8TEW - chains A and F of the 27 polymer chains in the assembly; structure by electron microscopy, 3.02 A resolution.

# Chain A
Protein: Large tegument protein deneddylase
Source organism: Human herpesvirus 5 strain AD169
Notes: EC 3.4.19.12, 3.4.22.-
UniProtKB: P16785 (LTP_HCMVA); residue numbers follow UniProt; this construct covers 1-2241
Sequence (2241 residues; row label = number of the first residue in the row):
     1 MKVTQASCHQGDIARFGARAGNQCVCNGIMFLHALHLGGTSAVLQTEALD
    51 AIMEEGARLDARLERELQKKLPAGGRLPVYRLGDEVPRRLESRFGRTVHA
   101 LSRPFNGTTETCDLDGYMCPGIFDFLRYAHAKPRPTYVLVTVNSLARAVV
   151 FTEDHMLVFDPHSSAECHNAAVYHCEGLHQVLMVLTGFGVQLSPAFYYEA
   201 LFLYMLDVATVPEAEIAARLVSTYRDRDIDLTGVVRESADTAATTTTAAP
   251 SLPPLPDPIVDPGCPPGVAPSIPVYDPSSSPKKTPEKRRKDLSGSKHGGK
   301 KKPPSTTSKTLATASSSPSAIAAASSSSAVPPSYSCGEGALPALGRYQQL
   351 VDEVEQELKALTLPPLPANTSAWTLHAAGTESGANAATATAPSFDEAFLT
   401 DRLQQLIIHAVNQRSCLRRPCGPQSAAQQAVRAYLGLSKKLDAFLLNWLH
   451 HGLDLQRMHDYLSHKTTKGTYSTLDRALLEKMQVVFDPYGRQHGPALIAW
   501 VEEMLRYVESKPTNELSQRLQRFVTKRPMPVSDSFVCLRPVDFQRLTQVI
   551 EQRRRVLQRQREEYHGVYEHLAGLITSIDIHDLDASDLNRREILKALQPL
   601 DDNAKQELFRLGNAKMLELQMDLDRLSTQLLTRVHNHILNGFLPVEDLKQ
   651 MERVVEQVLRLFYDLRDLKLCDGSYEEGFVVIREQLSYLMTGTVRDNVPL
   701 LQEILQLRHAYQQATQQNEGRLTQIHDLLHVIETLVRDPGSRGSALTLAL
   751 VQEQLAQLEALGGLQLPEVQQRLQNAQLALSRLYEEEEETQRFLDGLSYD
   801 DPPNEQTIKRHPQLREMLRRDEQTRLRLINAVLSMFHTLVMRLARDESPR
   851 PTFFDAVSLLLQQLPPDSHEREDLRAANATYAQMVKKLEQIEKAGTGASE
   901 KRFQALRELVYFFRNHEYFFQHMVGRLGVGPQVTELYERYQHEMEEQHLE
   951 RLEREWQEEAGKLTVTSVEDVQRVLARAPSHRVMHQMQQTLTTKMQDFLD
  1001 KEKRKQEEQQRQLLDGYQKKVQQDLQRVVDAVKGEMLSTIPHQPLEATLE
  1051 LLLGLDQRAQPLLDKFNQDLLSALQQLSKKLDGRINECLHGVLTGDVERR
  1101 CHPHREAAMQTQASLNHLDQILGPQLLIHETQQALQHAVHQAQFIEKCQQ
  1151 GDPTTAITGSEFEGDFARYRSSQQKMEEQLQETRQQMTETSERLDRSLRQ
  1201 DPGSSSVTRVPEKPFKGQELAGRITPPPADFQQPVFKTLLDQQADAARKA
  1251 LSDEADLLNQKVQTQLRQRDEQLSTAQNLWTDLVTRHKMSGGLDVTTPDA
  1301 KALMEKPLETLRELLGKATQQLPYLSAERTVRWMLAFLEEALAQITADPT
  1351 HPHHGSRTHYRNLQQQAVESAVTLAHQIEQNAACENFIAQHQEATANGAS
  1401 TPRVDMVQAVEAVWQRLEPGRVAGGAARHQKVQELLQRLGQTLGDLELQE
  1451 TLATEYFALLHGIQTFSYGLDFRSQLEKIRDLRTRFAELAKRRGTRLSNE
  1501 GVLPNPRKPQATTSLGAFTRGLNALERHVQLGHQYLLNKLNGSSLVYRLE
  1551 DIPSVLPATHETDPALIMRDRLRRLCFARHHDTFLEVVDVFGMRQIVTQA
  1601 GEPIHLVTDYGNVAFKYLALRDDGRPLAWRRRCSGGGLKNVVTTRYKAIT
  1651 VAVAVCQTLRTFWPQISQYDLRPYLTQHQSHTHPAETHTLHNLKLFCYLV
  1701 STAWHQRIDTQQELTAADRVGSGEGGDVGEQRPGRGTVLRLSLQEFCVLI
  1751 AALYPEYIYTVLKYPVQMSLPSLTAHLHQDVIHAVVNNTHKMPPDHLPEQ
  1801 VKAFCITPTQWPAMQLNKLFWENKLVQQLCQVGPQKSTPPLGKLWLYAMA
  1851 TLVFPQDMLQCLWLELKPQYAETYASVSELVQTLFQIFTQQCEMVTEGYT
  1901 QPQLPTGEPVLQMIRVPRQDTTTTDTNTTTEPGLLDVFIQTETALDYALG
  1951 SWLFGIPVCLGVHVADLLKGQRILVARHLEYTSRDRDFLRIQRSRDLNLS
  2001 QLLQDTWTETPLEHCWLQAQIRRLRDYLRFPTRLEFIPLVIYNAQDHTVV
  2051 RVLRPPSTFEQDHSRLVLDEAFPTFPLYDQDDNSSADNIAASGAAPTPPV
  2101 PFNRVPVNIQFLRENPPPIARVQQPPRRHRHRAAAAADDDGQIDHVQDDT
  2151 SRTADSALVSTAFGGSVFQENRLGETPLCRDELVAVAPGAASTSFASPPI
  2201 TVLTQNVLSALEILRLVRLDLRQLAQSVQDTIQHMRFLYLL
Not modelled in the structure: 1-2198
Curated features (UniProtKB/Swiss-Prot):
  - region: Ser327 to Pro331 (Interaction with inner tegument protein)
  - active site: Cys24, Asp160, His162

# Chain F
Protein: Capsid vertex component 2
Source organism: Human herpesvirus 5 strain AD169
UniProtKB: P16726 (CVC2_HCMVA); residues 1-642 here = UniProt positions 1-642
Sequence (642 residues; row label = number of the first residue in the row):
     1 MSLLHTFWRLPVAVFFEPHEENVLRCPERVLRRLLEDAAVTMRGGGWRED
    51 VLMDRVRKRYLRQELRDLGHRVQTYCEDLEGRVSEAEALLNQQCELDEGP
   101 SPRTLLQPPCRPRSSSPGTGVAGASAVPHGLYSRHDAITGPAAAPSDVVA
   151 PSDAVAASAAAGASSTWLAQCAERPLPGNVPSYFGITQNDPFIRFHTDFR
   201 GEVVNTMFENASTWTFSFGIWYYRLKRGLYTQPRWKRVYHLAQMDNFSIS
   251 QELLLGVVNALENVTVYPTYDCVLSDLEAAACLLAAYGHALWEGRDPPDS
   301 VATVLGELPQLLPRLADDVSREIAAWEGPVAAGNNYYAYRDSPDLRYYMP
   351 LSGGRHYHPGTFDRHVLVRLFHKRGVIQHLPGYGTITEELVQERLSGQVR
   401 DDVLSLWSRRLLVGKLGRDVPVFVHEQQYLRSGLTCLAGLLLLWKVTNAD
   451 SVFAPRTGKFTLADLLGSDAVAGGGLPGGRAGGEEEGYGGRHGRVRNFEF
   501 LVRYYIGPWYARDPAVTLSQLFPGLALLAVTESVRSGWDPSRREDSAGGG
   551 DGGGAVLMQLSKSNPVADYMFAQSSKQYGDLRRLEVHDALLFHYEHGLGR
   601 LLSVTLPRHRVSTLGSSLFNVNDIYELLYFLVLGFLPSVAVL
Not modelled in the structure: 1, 46-53, 95-178, 329-332, 351-355, 385-400, 468-494, 543-561

# Chain A / chain F interface
Contacting residue pairs (33; chain A residue first):
  Val2207(A) with Leu90(F), hydrophobic; Asn91(F)
  Leu2208(A) with Asn91(F)
  Leu2211(A) with Glu87(F); Asn91(F)
  Leu2214(A) with Glu87(F)
  Arg2218(A) with Glu80(F); Val83(F); Ser84(F)
  Leu2221(A) with Cys76(F), hydrophobic; Glu80(F)
  Arg2222(A) with Glu77(F), salt bridge; Glu80(F); Lys576(F)
  Ala2225(A) with Cys76(F), hydrophobic; Glu77(F)
  Gln2226(A) with Lys576(F)
  Val2228(A) with Val72(F), hydrophobic
  Gln2229(A) with Gly69(F), hydrogen bond (side chain-backbone); Gln73(F); Gln577(F)
  Ile2232(A) with Leu65(F), hydrophobic
  Gln2233(A) with Arg66(F); Leu581(F); Arg582(F)
  Arg2236(A) with Arg62(F), hydrogen bond (backbone-side chain); Arg66(F)
  Phe2237(A) with Leu581(F), hydrophobic
  Leu2240(A) with Lys58(F); Leu61(F), hydrophobic; Arg62(F); Leu65(F), hydrophobic
  Leu2241(A) with Arg62(F), hydrogen bond (backbone-side chain)
Interface residues without a listed pair, chain A (19 interface residues in all): Asp2230, Met2235
Interface residues without a listed pair, chain F (24 interface residues in all): Leu79, Tyr347, Gly579, Asp580

# In short
The interface between chain A and chain F involves 19 residues on one side and 24 on the other, with 3
hydrogen bonds and 1 salt bridge. Among the polar pairs are Arg2222(A)-Glu77(F), Gln2229(A)-Gly69(F) and
Arg2236(A)-Arg62(F). UniProt lists 3 active-site residues on chain A.
Here chain A is Large tegument protein deneddylase and chain F is Capsid vertex component 2, both from Human
herpesvirus 5 strain AD169. Entry 8TEW (Human cytomegalovirus penton vertex, CVSC-bound configuration) was
determined by electron microscopy, deposited together with 8TEP, 8TES, 8TET and 8TEU.
